PDB entry 7XFI | electron microscopy, 2.90 A resolution | chains A and I of the 10 polymer chains in the assembly

== Chain A ==
Name: Histone H3.2
Source organism: Xenopus laevis
UniProtKB: P84233 (H32_XENLA); residues 0-135 here correspond to UniProt positions 1-136 (UniProt number = residue number + 1)
Chain sequence (136 residues; each row starts with the number of its first residue; numbering starts at 0):
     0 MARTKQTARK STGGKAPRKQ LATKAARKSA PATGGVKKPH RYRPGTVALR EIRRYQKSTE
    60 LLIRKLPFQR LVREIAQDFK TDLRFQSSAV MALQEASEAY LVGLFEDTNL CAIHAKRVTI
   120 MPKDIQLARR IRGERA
Unresolved in the structure: 0-37, 134-135
UniProt features mapped onto this chain:
  - modified residue: Arg2 (Asymmetric dimethylarginine), Thr3 (Phosphothreonine), Lys4 (Allysine), Gln5 (5-glutamyl dopamine), Thr6 (Phosphothreonine), Arg8 (Citrulline), Lys9 (N6,N6,N6-trimethyllysine), Ser10 (ADP-ribosylserine), Thr11 (Phosphothreonine), Lys14 (N6-(2-hydroxyisobutyryl)lysine), Arg17 (Asymmetric dimethylarginine), Lys18 (N6-(2-hydroxyisobutyryl)lysine), Lys23 (N6-(2-hydroxyisobutyryl)lysine), Arg26 (Citrulline), Lys27 (N6,N6,N6-trimethyllysine), Ser28 (ADP-ribosylserine), Lys36 (N6,N6,N6-trimethyllysine), Lys37 (N6-methyllysine), Tyr41 (Phosphotyrosine), Lys56 (N6,N6,N6-trimethyllysine) and 8 more in UniProt
  - lipidation: Cys110 (S-palmitoyl cysteine)

== Chain I ==
Molecule: 152-nt DNA strand
Source organism: Xenopus laevis
Sequence (152 nucleotides; row label = number of the first residue in the row; numbers below 1 keep their minus sign (DA-77 is residue -77)):
   -77 ATGCACAGGA TGTATATATC TGACACGIGC CTGGAGACTA GGGAGTAATC CCCTTGGCGG
   -17 TTAAAACGCG GGGGACAGCG CGTACGTGCG TTTAAGCGGT GCTAGAGCTG TCTACGACCA
    43 ATTGAGCGGC CTCGGCACCG GGATTCTCCA GG
Unresolved in the structure: -77 to -64, 73-74

== How chain A and chain I interact ==
Pairs across the interface (19; chain A residue first):
  Arg40(A) - DG-8(I)  base contact
  Arg42(A) - DG-5(I)  salt bridge to the phosphate
  Arg42(A) - DC70(I)  phosphate contact
  Pro43(A) - DG-5(I)  phosphate contact
  Thr45(A) - DC70(I)  hydrogen bond to the phosphate
  Arg63(A) - DA-13(I)  phosphate contact
  Arg72(A) - DT-23(I)  salt bridge to the phosphate
  Arg83(A) - DT-24(I)  phosphate contact
  Arg83(A) - DT-23(I)  sugar contact
  Phe84(A) - DT-24(I)  sugar contact
  Phe84(A) - DT-23(I)  hydrogen bond to the phosphate
  Gln85(A) - DT-24(I)  phosphate contact
  Ser86(A) - DT-24(I)  phosphate contact
  Lys115(A) - DA-3(I)  phosphate contact
  Arg116(A) - DA-3(I)  phosphate contact
  Arg116(A) - DC-2(I)  salt bridge to the phosphate
  Val117(A) - DA-3(I)  hydrogen bond to the phosphate
  Thr118(A) - DA-3(I)  hydrogen bond to the phosphate
  Met120(A) - DC-2(I)  phosphate contact
Also at the interface, not in a pair above, chain A (16 interface residues in all): Tyr41
Also at the interface, not in a pair above, chain I (11 interface residues in all): DA-14, DG-4, DT69

== Overview ==
The interface between chain A and chain I involves 16 residues on one side and 11 on the other, with 4
hydrogen bonds and 3 salt bridges. Polar pairs include Thr45(A)-DC70(I), Phe84(A)-DT-23(I) and
Val117(A)-DA-3(I).
Chain A is Histone H3.2 and chain I is a 152-nt DNA strand, both from Xenopus laevis; the structure, Structure
of nucleosome-DI complex (-50I, Apo state), was determined by electron microscopy (same publication as 7XFC,
7XFH, 7XFJ, 7XFL, 7XFM and 7XFN).
